6FKL - chains A and E of the 6 polymer chains in the assembly; structure by X-ray diffraction, 2.10 A resolution.

== Chain A ==
Name: Tubulin alpha-1B chain
Organism: Bos taurus
Reference sequence: P81947 (TBA1B_BOVIN); residue numbers follow UniProt; this construct covers 1-451
Amino-acid sequence (451 residues; row label = number of the first residue in the row):
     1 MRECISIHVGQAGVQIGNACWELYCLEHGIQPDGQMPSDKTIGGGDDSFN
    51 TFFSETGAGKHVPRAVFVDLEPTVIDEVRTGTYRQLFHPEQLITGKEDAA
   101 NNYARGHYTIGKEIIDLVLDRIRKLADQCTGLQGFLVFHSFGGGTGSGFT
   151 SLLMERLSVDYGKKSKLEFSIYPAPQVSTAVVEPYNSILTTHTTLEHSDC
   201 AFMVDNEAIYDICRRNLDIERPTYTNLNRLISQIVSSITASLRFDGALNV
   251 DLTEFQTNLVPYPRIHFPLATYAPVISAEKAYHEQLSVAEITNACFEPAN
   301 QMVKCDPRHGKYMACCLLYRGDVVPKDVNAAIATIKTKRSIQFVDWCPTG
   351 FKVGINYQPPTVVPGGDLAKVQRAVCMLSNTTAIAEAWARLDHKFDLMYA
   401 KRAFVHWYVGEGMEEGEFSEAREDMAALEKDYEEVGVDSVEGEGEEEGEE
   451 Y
Not modelled in the structure: 440-451
Ion coordination: Ca2+: Asp39, Thr41, Gly44, Glu55
Ligand contacts: GTP (guanosine-5'-triphosphate): Gly10, Gln11, Ala12, Gln15, Ile16, Asp69, Asp98, Ala99, Ala100, Asn101, Ser140, Gly142, Gly143, Gly144, Thr145, Gly146, Ile171, Pro173, Val177, Ser178, Glu183, Asn206, Tyr224, Leu227, Asn228, Ile231
Reported in the primary citation:
  - binding site for the ligand DLK: Thr179

== Chain E ==
Name: Stathmin-4
Organism: Rattus norvegicus
Reference sequence: P63043 (STMN4_RAT), isoform P63043-3; residues 5-145 here correspond to UniProt positions 76-216 (UniProt number = residue number + 71)
Amino-acid sequence (143 residues; row label = number of the first residue in the row):
     3 MADMEVIELNKCTSGQSFEVILKPPSFDGVPEFNASLPRRRDPSLEEIQK
    53 KLEAAEERRKYQEAELLKHLAEKREHEREVIQKAIEENNNFIKMAKEKLA
   103 QKMESNKENREAHLAAMLERLQEKDKHAEEVRKNKELKEEASR
Not modelled in the structure: 3-5, 28-43, 144-145
Differences from the reference sequence: initiating methionine (3); cloning artifact (4)
Swiss-Prot annotation at these positions:
  - modified residue: Ser19 (Phosphoserine)

== How chain A and chain E interact ==
Residue-residue contacts (58):
  His107(A) - Leu54(E)
  Tyr108(A) - Leu54(E)  hydrophobic
  Tyr108(A) - Ala57(E)  hydrophobic
  Tyr108(A) - Arg61(E)
  Thr109(A) - Arg61(E)  hydrogen bond
  Lys112(A) - Glu58(E)  salt bridge
  Glu155(A) - Ile50(E)
  Arg156(A) - Leu47(E)
  Arg156(A) - Gln51(E)
  Ser158(A) - Asp44(E)
  Val159(A) - Pro45(E)
  Val159(A) - Ile50(E)  hydrophobic
  His197(A) - Pro45(E)
  Asp245(A) - Cys14(E)
  Asp245(A) - Ser16(E)  hydrogen bond (backbone-side chain)
  Ala247(A) - Asn12(E)
  Ala247(A) - Ser19(E)
  Leu248(A) - Ser19(E)
  Pro325(A) - Gln18(E)
  Pro325(A) - Phe20(E)  hydrophobic
  Asn329(A) - Met6(E)
  Asn329(A) - Val8(E)
  Asn329(A) - Phe20(E)
  Asn329(A) - Val22(E)
  Ile332(A) - Val22(E)  hydrophobic
  Lys336(A) - Leu24(E)
  Asp345(A) - Pro27(E)
  Trp346(A) - Pro27(E)
  Cys347(A) - Pro27(E)
  Pro348(A) - Lys25(E)
  Pro348(A) - Pro27(E)
  Thr349(A) - Ile23(E)
  Thr349(A) - Leu24(E)  hydrogen bond (backbone-backbone)
  Thr349(A) - Lys25(E)  hydrogen bond (backbone-backbone)
  Gly350(A) - Val22(E)
  Phe351(A) - Glu21(E)
  Phe351(A) - Val22(E)  hydrogen bond (backbone-backbone)
  Phe351(A) - Leu24(E)  hydrophobic
  Lys352(A) - Phe20(E)
  Lys352(A) - Glu21(E)  salt bridge
  Val353(A) - Ser19(E)
  Val353(A) - Phe20(E)  hydrogen bond (backbone-backbone)
  Gly354(A) - Gln18(E)
  Ile355(A) - Gly17(E)
  Ile355(A) - Gln18(E)  hydrogen bond (backbone-backbone)
  Asn356(A) - Ser16(E)
  Tyr357(A) - Thr15(E)
  Tyr357(A) - Ser16(E)  hydrogen bond (backbone-backbone)
  Tyr357(A) - Gly17(E)
  Tyr357(A) - Gln18(E)  hydrogen bond
  Val409(A) - Gln64(E)  hydrogen bond (backbone-side chain)
  Gly410(A) - Arg61(E)
  Gly410(A) - Gln64(E)
  Glu411(A) - Arg61(E)  hydrogen bond (backbone-side chain)
  Gly412(A) - Ala57(E)
  Gly412(A) - Arg60(E)  hydrogen bond (backbone-side chain)
  Gly412(A) - Arg61(E)
  Glu414(A) - Arg60(E)  salt bridge
Interface residues without a listed pair, chain A (40 interface residues in all): Glu113, Leu152, Glu196, Gly246, Val328, Ala333
Interface residues without a listed pair, chain E (31 interface residues in all): Pro26, Ser46, Lys53, Glu55

== Summary ==
Chain A and chain E form an interface of 40 and 31 residues respectively; the contacts include 12 hydrogen
bonds and 3 salt bridges. Among the polar pairs are Lys112(A)-Glu58(E), Lys352(A)-Glu21(E) and
Glu414(A)-Arg60(E). Ligands of chain A: GTP. The paper reports a binding site for the ligand DLK at Thr179(A).
Chain A is Tubulin alpha-1B chain (Bos taurus) and chain E is Stathmin-4 (Rattus norvegicus); the structure,
Tubulin-TUB015 complex, was determined by X-ray diffraction together with 6FKJ from the same study.
